5C8A - chains A and B of the 4 polymer chains in the assembly; structure by X-ray diffraction, 2.15 A resolution.

[Chain A (and B)]
Molecule: Light-dependent transcriptional regulator CarH
Source organism: Thermus thermophilus
Notes: chain B of this document is another copy of the same molecule, construct and numbering; everything in this record applies to it too
UniProt: Q746J7 (Q746J7_THET2); numbering as in UniProt (aligned over 80-285)
Sequence (206 residues; row label = number of the first residue in the row):
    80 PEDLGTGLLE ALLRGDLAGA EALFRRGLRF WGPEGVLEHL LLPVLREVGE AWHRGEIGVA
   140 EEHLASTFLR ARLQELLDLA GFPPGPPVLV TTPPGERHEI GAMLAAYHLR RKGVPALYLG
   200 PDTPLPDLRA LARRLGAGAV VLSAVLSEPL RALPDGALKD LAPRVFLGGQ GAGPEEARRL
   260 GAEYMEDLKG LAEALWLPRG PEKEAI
Not modelled in the structure: 80, 275-285 (chain B: 80-82, 277-285)
Bound ions: cobalamin Co: His177 (together with 5'-deoxyadenosine)
Ligand contacts:
  - 5'-deoxyadenosine (5AD): Trp131, Val138, Glu141, His142, His177
  - cobalamin (B12): Leu121, Leu124, Arg125, Val127, Gly128, Glu129, Trp131, His132, Glu141, His142, Ser145, Arg149, Gly174, Glu175, Arg176, His177, Glu178, Ile179, Gly180, Leu183, Val220, Leu221, Ser222, Val224, Leu225, Glu227, Leu246, Gly247, Gly248, Gln249, Met264, Glu265, Asp266, Leu267, Leu270
What the authors report for this chain:
  - cobalamin coordination: His177
  - binding site for 5'-deoxyadenosine: Trp131, Val138, Glu141, His142
  - contacts within the chain: Arg176-Asp201
  - self-association interface (contacts with another copy of this molecule): Gly160, Gly192
  - mutagenesis - H142A, D201R: decreased binding to AdoCbl
  - mutagenesis - W131A, E141A, H142A, R176D/D201R, R176E/D201R, D201R: decreased binding to DNA
  - mutagenesis - W131F: unchanged binding to DNA
  - mutagenesis - H132A: decreased binding to Cbl
  - mutagenesis - H132A: decreased binding to cobalamin

[Interface between chain A and chain B]
Pairs across the interface (59):
  Leu92(A) with Arg213(B), hydrogen bond (backbone-side chain); Leu214(B)
  Arg93(A) with Leu214(B)
  Gly94(A) with Phe161(B); Leu196(B)
  Leu96(A) with Arg189(B); Leu196(B), hydrophobic
  Gly137(A) with Asp206(B)
  Val138(A) with Pro203(B); Asp206(B), hydrogen bond (backbone-side chain)
  Ala139(A) with Thr202(B); Asp206(B); Leu210(B), hydrophobic
  Glu140(A) with Leu210(B); Arg213(B), salt bridge
  His142(A) with Leu198(B); Pro200(B), hydrogen bond (side chain-backbone); Asp201(B), hydrogen bond (side chain-backbone); Thr202(B)
  Leu143(A) with Leu196(B), hydrophobic; Tyr197(B); Leu198(B)
  Thr146(A) with Tyr197(B); Leu198(B), hydrogen bond (side chain-backbone); Gly199(B)
  Arg149(A) with Arg149(B); Glu178(B), salt bridge
  Ala150(A) with Gln153(B)
  Arg151(A) with Asp157(B), salt bridge
  Gln153(A) with Ala150(B)
  Asp157(A) with Ala150(B); Arg151(B), salt bridge
  Phe161(A) with Gly94(B); Leu96(B), hydrophobic
  Arg176(A) with Arg176(B)
  Glu178(A) with Arg149(B), salt bridge
  Arg189(A) with Leu96(B)
  Leu196(A) with Gly94(B); Leu96(B), hydrophobic
  Tyr197(A) with Leu143(B); Thr146(B)
  Leu198(A) with His142(B); Leu143(B); Thr146(B), hydrogen bond (backbone-side chain)
  Gly199(A) with Thr146(B)
  Pro200(A) with His142(B), hydrogen bond (backbone-side chain)
  Asp201(A) with His142(B), hydrogen bond (backbone-side chain)
  Thr202(A) with Ala139(B); His142(B)
  Pro203(A) with Val138(B)
  Asp206(A) with Gly137(B); Val138(B), hydrogen bond (side chain-backbone); Ala139(B)
  Leu210(A) with Ala139(B), hydrophobic; Glu140(B)
  Arg213(A) with Leu92(B), hydrogen bond (side chain-backbone); Glu140(B), salt bridge
  Leu214(A) with Leu92(B); Arg93(B)
Other interface residues (no listed pair), chain A (33 interface residues in all): Leu207
Other interface residues (no listed pair), chain B (33 interface residues in all): Leu207

[In short]
Chain A and chain B each contribute 33 residues to their interface; the contacts include 10 hydrogen bonds and
6 salt bridges. Among the polar pairs are Glu140(A)-Arg213(B), Arg149(A)-Glu178(B) and Arg151(A)-Asp157(B).
From the paper: a binding site for 5'-deoxyadenosine at Trp131(A), Val138(A) and Glu141(A) among others;
W131A, E141A and H142A of chain A, among others, reduce binding to DNA; 8 substitutions were tested in all.
Chain A and chain B are both Light-dependent transcriptional regulator CarH (Thermus thermophilus); the
structure, Crystal structure of a truncated form of Thermus thermophilus CarH bound to adenosylcobalamin (dark
state), was determined by X-ray diffraction, deposited together with 5C8D, 5C8E and 5C8F.
